PDB entry 6L74 | X-ray diffraction, 3.12 A resolution | chains F and H of the 9 polymer chains in the assembly

# Chain F
Molecule: RNA polymerase sigma factor SigA
Source organism: Thermus thermophilus (strain HB8 / ATCC 27634 / DSM 579)
UniProt: Q5SKW1 (Q5SKW1_THET8); residue numbers follow UniProt; this construct covers 1-423
Sequence (443 residues; each row starts with the number of its first residue; numbers below 1 keep their minus sign (Met-19 is residue -19)):
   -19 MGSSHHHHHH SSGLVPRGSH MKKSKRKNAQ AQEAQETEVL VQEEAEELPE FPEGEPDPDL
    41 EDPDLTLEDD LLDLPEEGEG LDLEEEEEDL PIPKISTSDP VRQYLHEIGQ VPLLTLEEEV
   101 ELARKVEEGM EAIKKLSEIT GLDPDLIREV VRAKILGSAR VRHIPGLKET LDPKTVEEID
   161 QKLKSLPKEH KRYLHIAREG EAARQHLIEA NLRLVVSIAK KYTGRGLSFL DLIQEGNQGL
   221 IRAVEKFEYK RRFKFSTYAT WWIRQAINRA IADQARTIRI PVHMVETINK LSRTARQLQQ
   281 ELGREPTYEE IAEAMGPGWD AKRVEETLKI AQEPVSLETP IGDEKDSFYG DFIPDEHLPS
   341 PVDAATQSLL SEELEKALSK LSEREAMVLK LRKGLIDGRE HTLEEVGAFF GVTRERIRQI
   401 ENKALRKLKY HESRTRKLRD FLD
Not modelled in the structure: -19 to 77
Sequence notes: initiating methionine (-19); expression tag (-18 to 0)
Metal / ion sites: Mg2+: Ala292, Gly296, Trp299

# Chain H
Molecule: 24-nt DNA strand
Sequence (24 nucleotides; row label = number of the first residue in the row):
     1 TATAATGGGA GCTGTCACGG ATGC

# How chain F and chain H interact
Residue-residue contacts (39):
  Asp79(F) with DG8(H), hydrogen bond to the base
  Val81(F) with DG8(H), base contact
  Arg82(F) with DG8(H), hydrogen bond to the base; DG9(H), hydrogen bond to the base
  Leu85(F) with DG7(H), hydrogen bond to the base; DG8(H), base contact
  His86(F) with DG7(H), base contact
  Gly89(F) with DG7(H), base contact
  Leu93(F) with DT6(H), base contact
  Ala190(F) with DT6(H), base contact
  Asn191(F) with DT6(H), hydrogen bond to the base
  Arg193(F) with DT6(H), base contact; DG7(H), hydrogen bond to the base
  Leu194(F) with DA5(H), sugar contact; DT6(H), hydrogen bond to the base
  Ser197(F) with DT6(H), sugar contact
  Lys200(F) with DG8(H), salt bridge to the phosphate
  Phe209(F) with DG8(H), sugar contact
  Lys226(F) with DT1(H), base contact; DA2(H), hydrogen bond to the base
  Phe227(F) with DA2(H), base contact
  Glu228(F) with DA2(H), hydrogen bond to the base
  Arg231(F) with DA2(H), base contact
  Phe233(F) with DA2(H), base contact; DT3(H), sugar contact; DA4(H), phosphate contact
  Lys234(F) with DA4(H), hydrogen bond to the phosphate; DA5(H), salt bridge to the phosphate
  Ser236(F) with DA4(H), sugar contact; DA5(H), hydrogen bond to the phosphate; DT6(H), base contact
  Thr237(F) with DA2(H), phosphate contact; DT3(H), phosphate contact; DA4(H), hydrogen bond to the phosphate; DA5(H), base contact
  Tyr238(F) with DT1(H), base contact; DA2(H), stacking on the base
  Thr240(F) with DA5(H), hydrogen bond to the base
  Trp241(F) with DT1(H), sugar contact
Other interface residues (no listed pair), chain F (32 interface residues in all): Ile88, Glu99, Leu192, Val196, Arg232, Trp242, Arg244

# Summary
Chain F and chain H form an interface of 32 and 9 residues respectively, with 13 hydrogen bonds, 2 salt
bridges and 1 aromatic stacking contact. Polar contacts include Asp79(F)-DG8(H), Arg82(F)-DG8(H) and
Arg82(F)-DG9(H). Ala292(F), Gly296(F) and Trp299(F) coordinate Mg2+.
Chain F is RNA polymerase sigma factor SigA (Thermus thermophilus (strain HB8 / ATCC 27634 / DSM 579)) and
chain H is a 24-nt DNA strand; the structure, Thermus thermophilus initial transcription complex comprising
sigma A and 5'-triphosphate RNA of 2 nt, was determined by X-ray diffraction (same publication as 6KQD, 6KQE,
6KQF, 6KQG, 6KQH, 6KQL and 6 further entries).
